PDB entry 2BM1 | X-ray diffraction, 2.60 A resolution | chain A

== Chain A ==
Name: Elongation factor G
Organism: Thermus thermophilus
UniProt: P13551 (EFG_THETH); residue numbers follow UniProt; this construct covers 1-691
Amino-acid sequence (691 residues; each row starts with the number of its first residue):
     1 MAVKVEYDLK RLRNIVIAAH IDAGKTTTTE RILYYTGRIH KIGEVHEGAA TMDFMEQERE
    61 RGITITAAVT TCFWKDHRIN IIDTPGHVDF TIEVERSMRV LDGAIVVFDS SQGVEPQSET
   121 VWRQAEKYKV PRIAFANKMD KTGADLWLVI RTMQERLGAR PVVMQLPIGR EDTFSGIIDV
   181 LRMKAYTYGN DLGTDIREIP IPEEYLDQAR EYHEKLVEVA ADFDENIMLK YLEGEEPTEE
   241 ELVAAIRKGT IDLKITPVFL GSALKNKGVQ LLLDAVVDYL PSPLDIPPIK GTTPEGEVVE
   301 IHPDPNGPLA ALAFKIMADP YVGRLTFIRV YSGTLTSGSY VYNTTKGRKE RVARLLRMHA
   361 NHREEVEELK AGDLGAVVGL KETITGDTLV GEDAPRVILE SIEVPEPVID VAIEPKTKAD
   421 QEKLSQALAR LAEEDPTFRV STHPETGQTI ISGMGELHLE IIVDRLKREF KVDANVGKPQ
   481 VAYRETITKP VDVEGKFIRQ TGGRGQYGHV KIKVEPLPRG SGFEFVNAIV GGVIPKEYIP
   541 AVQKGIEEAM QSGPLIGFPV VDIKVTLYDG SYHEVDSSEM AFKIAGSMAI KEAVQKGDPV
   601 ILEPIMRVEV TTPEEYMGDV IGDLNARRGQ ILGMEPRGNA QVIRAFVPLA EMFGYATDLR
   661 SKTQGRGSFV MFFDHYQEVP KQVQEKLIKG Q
Unresolved in the structure: 1-3, 40-64, 689-691
Construct notes: engineered mutation Val16 (Gly in P13551)
Metal / ion sites: Mg2+: Thr26 (together with GDP)
Ligand contacts: GDP (guanosine-5'-diphosphate): His20, Ile21, Asp22, Ala23, Gly24, Lys25, Thr26, Thr27, Asn137, Lys138, Asp140, Lys141, Ser262, Ala263, Leu264
Curated features (UniProtKB/Swiss-Prot):
  - binding site (GTP): Ala19 to Thr26, Asp83 to His87, Asn137 to Asp140
Reported in the primary citation:
  - mutagenesis - G16V (20-fold): increased binding to FA (citing earlier work)
  - mutagenesis - G16V: increased binding to GDPNP (citing earlier work)
  - mutagenesis - G16V: unchanged binding to GDP (citing earlier work)
  - contacts within the chain: Val16-Thr84, Val16-Leu101, Lys25-Thr84 (hydrogen bond), Phe90-Ser668 (hydrophobic contact), Phe90-Phe669 (hydrophobic contact), Phe90-Val670 (hydrophobic contact)
  - conformationally variable residues (domain motion, helix shift, loop rearrangement, order/disorder transition, side-chain flip): His20, Lys25, Gln57, Thr84, Pro85, Phe90, Glu95, Leu101, Glu295
  - binding site for Mg2+: Glu295
  - binding site for GDP: Tyr342, Gly347
  - Mg2+ coordination through a water molecule: Glu295
  - interface residues: Arg396
  - mutagenesis - K25A: decreased catalytic activity

== Summary ==
Bound to chain A: GDP. UniProt lists 17 GTP-binding residues. The paper reports a binding site for GDP at
Tyr342 and Gly347; G16V increases binding to FA.
Chain A is Elongation factor G (Thermus thermophilus); the structure, Ribosomal elongation factor G (EF-G)
Fusidic acid resistant mutant G16V, was determined by X-ray diffraction, deposited together with 2BM0.
